PDB entry 6RRD | electron microscopy, 3.10 A resolution | chains Q and S of the 20 polymer chains in the assembly

== Chain Q ==
Molecule: RNA polymerase I-specific transcription initiation factor RRN7
From: Saccharomyces cerevisiae
UniProtKB: P40992 (RRN7_YEAST); numbering as in UniProt (aligned over 1-514)
Sequence (514 residues; numbered 1 to 514; the number before each row is that of its first residue):
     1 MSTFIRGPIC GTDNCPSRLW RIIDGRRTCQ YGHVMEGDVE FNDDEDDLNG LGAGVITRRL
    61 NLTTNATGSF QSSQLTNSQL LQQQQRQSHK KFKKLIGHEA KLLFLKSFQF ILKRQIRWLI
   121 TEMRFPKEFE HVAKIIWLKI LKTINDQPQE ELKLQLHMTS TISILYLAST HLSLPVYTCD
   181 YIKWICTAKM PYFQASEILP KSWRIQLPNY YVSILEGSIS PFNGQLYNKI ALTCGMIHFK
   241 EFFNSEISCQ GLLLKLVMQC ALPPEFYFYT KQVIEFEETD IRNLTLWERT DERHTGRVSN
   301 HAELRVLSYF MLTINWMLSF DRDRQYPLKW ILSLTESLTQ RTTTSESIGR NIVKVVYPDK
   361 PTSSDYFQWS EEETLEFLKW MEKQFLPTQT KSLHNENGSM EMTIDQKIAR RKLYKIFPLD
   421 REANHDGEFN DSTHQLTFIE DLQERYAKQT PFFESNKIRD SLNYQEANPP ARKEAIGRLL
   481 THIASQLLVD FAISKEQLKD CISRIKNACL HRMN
Disordered / not traced: 1-2, 47-50, 389-404, 454-468
Ion coordination: Zn2+: Asn-14, His-33
UniProt features mapped onto this chain:
  - zinc finger: Thr-3 to Glu-36 (RRN7-type)
  - region: Gly-37 to Ala-66 (B-reader), Thr-67 to Lys-101 (B-linker)
  - binding site (Zn(2+)): Cys-10, Cys-15, Cys-29, His-33
  - mutagenesis: Cys-29 (C29A: Impaired binding to Pol I), His-33 (H33S: Impaired binding to Pol I)

== Chain S ==
Molecule: RNA polymerase I-specific transcription initiation factor RRN6
From: Saccharomyces cerevisiae
UniProtKB: P32786 (RRN6_YEAST); residue numbers follow UniProt; this construct covers 1-894
Sequence (894 residues; each row starts with the number of its first residue):
     1 MSEGQIPSSD VLGSQLGVGV QGASLYCPQE NYTTKKQEKP QWLRPVDDTL AEDALDLHIV
    61 VKSLLCDTAI RYISDDKVLQ ESDADDDLIT SDIDEDTDNQ GDTSIVVNPV IPVVPKDVHF
   121 FKKVDVGNDS MFGVNCDTPV SFQDYIPSDL LRNLDDTLQE STNSSRPMQD AFFWDPTVAN
   181 RLDSQYIQTA SDLRNYRDGT EIIAYASGKT GSVLNIAVLT RQNTLHLNRH NNVTSIELHS
   241 PIKSIKIPGA SESIGRRSNL VGIITENSFQ IFRIESVHSR SCDVMVSSSE PLYFVEIDDL
   301 QVVDFAFNPW DLQQFAIIDI KGNWSIGRIP KNFNNNNKRK LQLIDNLHGT IFDPEELSSW
   361 KRIEWFSHFQ KILVFDRSKM IEIDFMNNWQ TEVVQAKAWS NIRDYKRIDD KNGILLTSRE
   421 IIIVGASESN DPVRRISWKH DLDPDDTTLR ITVQKVKKPD HILLVAFVYS MRHKRIYMHV
   481 FSHRKANLFQ SLGCSTVLEI PGGTPTGIET ILTLDHIDDE SRREEDADEN FELVVDFLVK
   541 LRNSSEVYYY ALSNTQNSEP NKQETPIIVD HPEWASLFNN ADEREKESIG ALVSQIKLKE
   601 RERISRVQNL IEHENSHDED KYLQDLGYRL SIATNELLES WQKTKDESIL SGSLSHSKLK
   661 NLLENSDSFA SIPEFSSLLD QFFQYYQDQD VTFIGFEKLL HLFLHEDVPG LDIFYNKLLQ
   721 CWVLVSPQAE LLTKEIVKDI IWSLARLEKP SLFEPIQNEI SRSLSGPYQD IISSWDMDDI
   781 NEEDESNEFN FDSQFSAPFN GRPPFNLNSQ SQIPTIKSSQ SSGLARRKRI LKTQSQKATP
   841 LSQSTQNLSV LPDSMTPAFT LMQPPSSQIS FVNDSQPRNS QKAKKKKKRI RGFG
Disordered / not traced: 1-15, 69-169, 216-218, 307-315, 336-342, 516-530, 556-568, 650-655, 780-894

== Chain Q / chain S interface ==
Contacting residue pairs - 115 pairs, chain Q then chain S:
  Leu-102(Q) / Gln-769(S)
  Leu-102(Q) / Ser-773(S)
  Lys-106(Q) / Ser-773(S)
  Gln-109(Q) / Ser-773(S)
  Gln-109(Q) / Ser-774(S)
  Gln-109(Q) / Trp-775(S)  hydrogen bond (side chain-backbone)
  Gln-109(Q) / Asp-776(S)  hydrogen bond
  Phe-110(Q) / Asp-778(S)
  Phe-110(Q) / Asp-779(S)
  Lys-113(Q) / Asp-776(S)
  Lys-113(Q) / Met-777(S)
  Arg-114(Q) / Asp-779(S)  salt bridge
  Arg-117(Q) / Asp-779(S)  hydrogen bond (side chain-backbone)
  Met-123(Q) / His-701(S)  hydrogen bond (backbone-side chain)
  Arg-124(Q) / Lys-698(S)
  Glu-128(Q) / Lys-749(S)
  His-131(Q) / Glu-759(S)
  Lys-134(Q) / Glu-759(S)
  Lys-134(Q) / Asp-776(S)
  Ile-135(Q) / Glu-759(S)
  Leu-138(Q) / Arg-762(S)
  Leu-138(Q) / Ser-774(S)
  Lys-139(Q) / Arg-762(S)
  Lys-142(Q) / Arg-762(S)
  Lys-142(Q) / Ser-765(S)
  Asn-145(Q) / Ser-765(S)  hydrogen bond (side chain-backbone)
  Asn-145(Q) / Gly-766(S)
  His-171(Q) / Arg-746(S)  hydrogen bond
  Leu-172(Q) / Ile-694(S)  hydrophobic
  Leu-172(Q) / Arg-746(S)
  Ser-173(Q) / Ser-743(S)  hydrogen bond (side chain-backbone)
  Ser-173(Q) / Arg-746(S)
  Leu-174(Q) / Leu-699(S)  hydrophobic
  Pro-175(Q) / Leu-702(S)  hydrophobic
  Pro-175(Q) / Phe-703(S)  hydrophobic
  Pro-175(Q) / Leu-744(S)  hydrophobic
  Val-176(Q) / Leu-702(S)  hydrophobic
  Phe-242(Q) / Ile-649(S)  hydrophobic
  Asn-244(Q) / His-656(S)
  Glu-246(Q) / Lys-658(S)  salt bridge
  Ser-248(Q) / Ser-743(S)
  Gln-250(Q) / Asp-739(S)
  Gln-250(Q) / Ile-740(S)
  Gln-250(Q) / Ser-743(S)  hydrogen bond
  Gly-251(Q) / Phe-703(S)
  Leu-254(Q) / Phe-703(S)  hydrophobic
  Leu-254(Q) / Ile-740(S)  hydrophobic
  Lys-255(Q) / Phe-703(S)
  Met-258(Q) / Trp-722(S)  hydrophobic
  Leu-262(Q) / Trp-722(S)
  Pro-263(Q) / Val-725(S)
  Pro-264(Q) / Trp-722(S)
  Glu-265(Q) / Ser-726(S)
  Glu-265(Q) / Pro-727(S)
  Tyr-267(Q) / Ile-736(S)  hydrophobic
  Tyr-267(Q) / Asp-739(S)
  Phe-268(Q) / Arg-603(S)
  Phe-268(Q) / Glu-735(S)
  Phe-268(Q) / Ile-736(S)  hydrophobic
  Tyr-269(Q) / Ile-596(S)  hydrophobic
  Tyr-269(Q) / Glu-600(S)
  Lys-271(Q) / Asp-739(S)  salt bridge
  Gln-272(Q) / Ile-596(S)
  Gln-272(Q) / Lys-599(S)
  Gln-272(Q) / Arg-603(S)  hydrogen bond
  Val-273(Q) / Leu-592(S)  hydrophobic
  Phe-276(Q) / Leu-592(S)  hydrophobic
  Asn-315(Q) / Phe-578(S)
  Trp-316(Q) / Ile-589(S)
  Trp-316(Q) / Val-593(S)
  Met-317(Q) / Val-593(S)  hydrophobic
  Ser-319(Q) / Asn-579(S)
  Phe-320(Q) / Ile-589(S)  hydrophobic
  Phe-320(Q) / Val-593(S)
  Phe-367(Q) / Arg-475(S)
  Gln-368(Q) / Leu-498(S)
  Thr-437(Q) / Glu-706(S)
  Phe-438(Q) / Phe-703(S)
  Phe-438(Q) / Leu-704(S)
  Phe-438(Q) / His-705(S)
  Ile-439(Q) / Leu-704(S)  hydrophobic
  Ile-439(Q) / Glu-706(S)
  Ile-439(Q) / Lys-717(S)
  Gln-443(Q) / Lys-717(S)
  Gln-443(Q) / Gln-720(S)  hydrogen bond (side chain-backbone)
  Tyr-446(Q) / Cys-721(S)
  Tyr-446(Q) / Trp-722(S)  hydrogen bond
  Tyr-446(Q) / Leu-724(S)
  Tyr-446(Q) / Val-725(S)
  Ala-447(Q) / Leu-724(S)
  Gln-449(Q) / Leu-724(S)
  Gln-449(Q) / Val-725(S)
  Phe-452(Q) / Val-725(S)
  Phe-452(Q) / Pro-727(S)
  Lys-473(Q) / Asn-579(S)
  Glu-474(Q) / Asp-570(S)
  Glu-474(Q) / Ala-575(S)
  Gly-477(Q) / Asp-570(S)
  Arg-478(Q) / Val-569(S)
  Arg-478(Q) / Asp-570(S)
  Leu-480(Q) / Trp-574(S)
  Thr-481(Q) / Val-569(S)
  Thr-481(Q) / Asp-570(S)
  Thr-481(Q) / His-571(S)  hydrogen bond
  Thr-481(Q) / Trp-574(S)
  Ala-484(Q) / Trp-574(S)  hydrophobic
  Leu-488(Q) / Trp-574(S)  hydrophobic
  Leu-498(Q) / Trp-574(S)  hydrophobic
  Lys-499(Q) / Glu-573(S)  hydrogen bond (side chain-backbone)
  Lys-499(Q) / Trp-574(S)
  Lys-506(Q) / Leu-577(S)  hydrogen bond (side chain-backbone)
  Lys-506(Q) / Phe-578(S)
  Lys-506(Q) / Asn-580(S)  hydrogen bond
  Leu-510(Q) / Ile-589(S)  hydrophobic
  Asn-514(Q) / Glu-585(S)  hydrogen bond
Interface residues without a listed pair, chain Q (83 interface residues in all): Leu-105, Phe-125, Pro-126, Leu-141, Val-257, Pro-361, Ser-364, Leu-442, Thr-450, Lys-495, Ile-502, Met-513
Interface residues without a listed pair, chain S (70 interface residues in all): Lys-586, Ser-588, Gly-590, Ser-657, Phe-714, Leu-718, Leu-732, Pro-755, Asn-758, Asp-770

== Summary ==
The interface between chain Q and chain S involves 83 residues on one side and 70 on the other; the contacts
include 16 hydrogen bonds and 3 salt bridges. Among the polar pairs are Arg-114(Q)/Asp-779(S),
Glu-246(Q)/Lys-658(S) and Lys-271(Q)/Asp-739(S).
Here chain Q is RNA polymerase I-specific transcription initiation factor RRN7 and chain S is RNA polymerase
I-specific transcription initiation factor RRN6, both from Saccharomyces cerevisiae. Entry 6RRD (RNA
Polymerase I Pre-initiation complex DNA opening intermediate 1) was determined by electron microscopy,
deposited together with 6RQH, 6RQL, 6RQT, 6RUI, 6RUO and 6RWE.
